Entry 1N34 (X-ray diffraction, 3.80 A resolution); this record covers chains A and E of the 22 polymer chains in the assembly.

# Chain A
Molecule: 16S ribosomal RNA
From: Thermus thermophilus
Sequence (1522 nucleotides; each row starts with the number of its first residue; note: 42 numbers in that range are skipped by the numbering (no residue carries them; nothing is unmodelled there); a row labelled like 190A-190L holds insertion residues (190A, then the next letters in order); numbering starts at 0):
     0 UUUGUUGGAG AGUUUGAUCC UGGCUCAGGG UGAACGCUGG CGGCGUGCCU AAGACAUGCA
    60 AGUCGUGCGG G
    73 CCGCGGGGUU UU
    88 ACUCCG
    95 UGGUC
   101 AGCGGCGGAC GGGUGAGUAA CGCGUGGGU
  129A G
   130 ACCUACCCGG AAGAGGGGGA CAACCCGGGG AAACUCGGGC UAAUCCCCCA UGUGGACCCG
   190 C
190A-190L CCCUUGGGGUGU
   191 GUCCAAAGGG CUUU
   216 GCCCGCUUCC GGAUGGGCCC GCGUCCCAUC AGCUAGUUGG UGGGGUAAUG GCCCACCAAG
   276 GCGACGACGG GUAGCCGGUC UGAGAGGAUG GCCGGCCACA GGGGCACUGA GACACGGGCC
   336 CCACUCCUAC GGGAGGCAGC AGUUAGGAAU CUUCCGCAAU GGGCGCAAGC CUGACGGAGC
   396 GACGCCGCUU GGAGGAAGAA GCCCUUCGGG GUGUAAACUC CUGAA
   442 CCCGGGACGA AACCCCCGAC GA
   474 GGGGACUGAC GGUACCGGG
   494 GUAAUAGCGC CGGCCAACUC CGUGCCAGCA GCCGCGGUAA UACGGAGGGC GCGAGCGUUA
   554 CCCGGAUUCA CUGGGCGUAA AGGGCGUGUA GGCGGCCUGG GGCGUCCCAU GUGAAAGACC
   614 ACGGCUCAAC CGUGGGGGAG CGUGGGAUAC GCUCAGGCUA GACGGUGGGA GAGGGUGGUG
   674 GAAUUCCCGG AGUAGCGGUG AAAUGCGCAG AUACCGGGAG GAACGCCGAU GGCGAAGGCA
   734 GCCACCUGGU CCACCCGUGA CGCUGAGGCG CGAAAGCGUG GGGAGCAAAC CGGAUUAGAU
   794 ACCCGGGUAG UCCACGCCCU AAACGAUGCG CGCUAGGUCU CUGGGUCU
   848 CCUGGGGGCC GAAGCUAACG CGUUAAGCGC GCCGCCUGGG GAGUACGGCC GCAAGGCUGA
   908 AACUCAAAGG AAUUGACGGG GGCCCGCACA AGCGGUGGAG CAUGUGGUUU AAUUCGAAGC
   968 AACGCGAAGA ACCUUACCAG GCCUUGACAU GCUAGG
 1003A G
  1004 AACCCGGGUG AAAGCCUGGG GUGCCCC
1030A-1030D GCGA
  1031 GGGGAGCCCU AGCACAGGUG CUGCAUGGCC GUCGUCAGCU CGUGCCGUGA GGUGUUGGGU
  1091 UAAGUCCCGC AACGAGCGCA ACCCCCGCCG UUAGUUGCCA GCGGUUCGGC CGGGCACUCU
  1151 AACGGGACUG CCCGCGAAA
  1171 GCGGGAGGAA GGAGGGGACG ACGUCUGGUC AGCAUGGCCC UUACGGCCUG GGCGACACAC
  1231 GUGCUACAAU GCCCACUACA AAGCGAUGCC ACCCGGCAAC GGGGAGCUAA UCGCAAAAAG
  1291 GUGGGCCCAG UUCGGAUUGG GGUCUGCAAC CCGACCCCAU GAAGCCGGAA UCGCUAGUAA
  1351 UCGCGGAUCA G
 1361A C
  1362 CAUGCCGCGG UGAAUACGUU CCCGGGCCUU GUACACACCG CCCGUCACGC CAUGGGAGCG
  1422 GGCUCUACCC GAAGUCGCCG GG
  1446 AGCCUACGGG
  1459 CAGGCGCCGA GGGUAGGGCC CGUGACUGGG GCGAAGUCGU AACAAGGUAG CUGUACCGGA
  1519 AGGUGCGGCU GGAUCACCUC CUUUCU
Not modelled in the structure: 0-4, 1535-1538
From the paper describing this entry:
  - conformationally variable residues (order/disorder transition): G530, C1054, A1492, A1493

# Chain E
Molecule: 30S ribosomal protein S5
From: Thermus thermophilus
UniProt: Q5SHQ5 (RS5_THET8); residues 2-162 here correspond to UniProt positions 1-161 (UniProt number = residue number - 1)
Amino-acid sequence (161 residues; numbered 2 to 162; the number before each row is that of its first residue):
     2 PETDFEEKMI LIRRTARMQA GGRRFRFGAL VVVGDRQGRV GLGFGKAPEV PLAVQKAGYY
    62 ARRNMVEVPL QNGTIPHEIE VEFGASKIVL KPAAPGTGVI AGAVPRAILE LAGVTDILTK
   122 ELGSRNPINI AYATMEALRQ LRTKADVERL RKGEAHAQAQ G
Not modelled in the structure: 2-4, 155-162

# Interface between chain A and chain E
Pairs across the interface (68; chain A residue first):
  G6(A) with Ala-94(E), base contact; Ala-95(E), hydrogen bond to the base; Thr-98(E), hydrogen bond to the base; Leu-119(E), sugar contact
  G7(A) with Lys-92(E), hydrogen bond to the base; Ile-101(E), phosphate contact; Leu-119(E), sugar contact; Thr-120(E), hydrogen bond to the sugar
  A8(A) with Ile-101(E), sugar contact; Ala-102(E), hydrogen bond to the sugar; Gly-103(E), hydrogen bond to the sugar; Arg-107(E), base contact; Thr-120(E), sugar contact
  G9(A) with Lys-121(E), salt bridge to the phosphate; Glu-122(E), hydrogen bond to the phosphate
  A10(A) with Arg-126(E), phosphate contact
  G15(A) with Arg-18(E), base contact; Met-19(E), sugar contact; Arg-24(E), hydrogen bond to the sugar
  A16(A) with Thr-16(E), sugar contact; Ala-17(E), hydrogen bond to the sugar
  C18(A) with Arg-14(E), salt bridge to the phosphate; Asn-127(E), hydrogen bond to the phosphate; Asn-130(E), hydrogen bond to the phosphate
  C19(A) with Ala-86(E), phosphate contact; Ser-125(E), hydrogen bond to the phosphate; Asn-127(E), phosphate contact; Asn-130(E), hydrogen bond to the phosphate
  U20(A) with Ala-86(E), phosphate contact
  A559(A) with Lys-121(E), salt bridge to the phosphate; Arg-126(E), salt bridge to the phosphate
  U560(A) with Leu-123(E), base contact
  A864(A) with Gly-85(E), phosphate contact
  U921(A) with Arg-18(E), sugar contact; Met-19(E), hydrogen bond to the sugar
  G922(A) with Met-19(E), sugar contact; Gln-20(E), sugar contact; Ala-21(E), hydrogen bond to the sugar
  A923(A) with Ala-21(E), phosphate contact
  C1069(A) with Arg-25(E), hydrogen bond to the sugar
  U1070(A) with Arg-18(E), salt bridge to the phosphate; Arg-25(E), salt bridge to the phosphate
  C1071(A) with Arg-27(E), salt bridge to the phosphate
  G1072(A) with Pro-49(E), phosphate contact; Lys-57(E), salt bridge to the phosphate
  U1073(A) with Lys-57(E), salt bridge to the phosphate
  G1074(A) with Tyr-60(E), hydrogen bond to the phosphate; Tyr-61(E), hydrogen bond to the phosphate
  G1077(A) with Lys-47(E), hydrogen bond to the base
  U1078(A) with Asn-130(E), hydrogen bond to the sugar; Tyr-133(E), phosphate contact
  G1079(A) with Arg-14(E), hydrogen bond to the phosphate; Tyr-133(E), phosphate contact
  A1080(A) with Arg-14(E), salt bridge to the phosphate; Thr-16(E), hydrogen bond to the phosphate; Ala-17(E), hydrogen bond to the sugar; Phe-45(E), phosphate contact; Lys-47(E), salt bridge to the phosphate
  G1081(A) with Thr-16(E), hydrogen bond to the phosphate; Ala-17(E), hydrogen bond to the phosphate; Arg-18(E), phosphate contact; Lys-47(E), base contact
  C1192(A) with Arg-25(E), hydrogen bond to the base
  U1194(A) with Gly-22(E), sugar contact
  A1396(A) with Met-19(E), base contact
  C1397(A) with Arg-24(E), salt bridge to the phosphate
  A1398(A) with Ala-21(E), base contact; Gly-22(E), base contact
Also at the interface, not in a pair above, chain A (35 interface residues in all): U17, G558, G1193
Also at the interface, not in a pair above, chain E (42 interface residues in all): Gly-23, Leu-53, Phe-84, Val-90, Ile-129

# Summary
Chain A and chain E form an interface of 35 and 42 residues respectively; the contacts include 26 hydrogen
bonds and 12 salt bridges. Polar contacts include G6(A)/Ala-95(E), G6(A)/Thr-98(E) and G7(A)/Lys-92(E). The
paper reports conformational variability at G530(A), C1054(A) and A1492(A) among others.
Chain A is 16S ribosomal RNA and chain E is 30S ribosomal protein S5, both from Thermus thermophilus; the
structure, Structure of the Thermus thermophilus 30S ribosomal subunit in the presence of codon and
crystallographically disordered ..., was determined by X-ray diffraction (same publication as 1N32, 1N33 and
1N36).
